Entry 5LL5 (X-ray diffraction, 1.42 A resolution); this record covers chains A and B.

Chain A (and B):
Name: Carbonic anhydrase 12
Source organism: Homo sapiens
Notes: EC 4.2.1.1; fragment: human carbonic anhydrase XII; chain B of this document is another copy of the same molecule, construct and numbering; everything in this record applies to it too
Reference sequence: O43570 (CAH12_HUMAN); residues 2-263 here correspond to UniProt positions 30-291 (UniProt number = residue number + 28)
Amino-acid sequence (263 residues; row label = number of the first residue in the row):
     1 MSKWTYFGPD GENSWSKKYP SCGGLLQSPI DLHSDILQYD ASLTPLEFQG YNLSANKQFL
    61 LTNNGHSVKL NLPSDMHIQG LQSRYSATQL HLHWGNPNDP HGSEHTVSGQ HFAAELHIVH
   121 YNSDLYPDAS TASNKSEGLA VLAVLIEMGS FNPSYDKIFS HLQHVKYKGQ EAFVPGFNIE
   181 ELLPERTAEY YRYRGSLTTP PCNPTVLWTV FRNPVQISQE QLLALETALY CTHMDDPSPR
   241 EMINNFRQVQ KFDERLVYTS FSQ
Not modelled in the structure: 1-2
Disulfide bonds: Cys22-Cys202
Differences from the reference sequence: initiating methionine (1)
Ion coordination: Zn2+: His91, His93, His117 (together with 6YH)
Ligand contacts: 6YH (4-[2-(benzimidazol-1-yl)ethanoyl]benzenesulfonamide): Gln89, His91, His93, Glu104, His117, Val119, Ser130, Ser133, Val141, Ser196, Leu197, Thr198, Thr199, Pro200, Pro201, Trp208
UniProt features mapped onto this chain:
  - active site: His66 (Proton donor/acceptor)
  - binding site (Zn(2+)): His91, His93, His117
  - binding site (substrate): Thr198, Thr199
  - glycosylation (N-linked (GlcNAc...) asparagine): Asn52, Asn134

How chain A and chain B interact:
Pairs across the interface - 46 pairs, chain A then chain B:
  Phe7(A) with Leu25(B), hydrophobic; Asp253(B)
  Gly8(A) with Gly23(B); Leu25(B)
  Pro9(A) with Gly23(B)
  Glu12(A) with Lys251(B), salt bridge
  Asn13(A) with Asn13(B); Ser16(B), hydrogen bond (backbone-side chain); Cys22(B), hydrogen bond (side chain-backbone); Arg247(B); Gln250(B), hydrogen bond
  Ser14(A) with Ser16(B); Gly23(B)
  Ser16(A) with Asn13(B), hydrogen bond (side chain-backbone); Ser14(B); Lys17(B)
  Lys17(A) with Ser16(B)
  Cys22(A) with Asn13(B), hydrogen bond (backbone-side chain)
  Gly23(A) with Asn13(B)
  Asn98(A) with Asp35(B)
  Asp99(A) with His33(B), salt bridge; Asp35(B); Ile36(B)
  Pro100(A) with Asp35(B)
  His101(A) with Asp35(B), salt bridge
  Ser108(A) with Gln110(B), hydrogen bond (backbone-side chain)
  Gly109(A) with Gly109(B); Gln110(B)
  Gln110(A) with Ser108(B); Gln110(B), hydrogen bond
  Asn244(A) with Lys251(B)
  Phe246(A) with Lys251(B), hydrogen bond (backbone-side chain)
  Arg247(A) with Asn13(B); Lys251(B)
  Gln248(A) with Val249(B), hydrogen bond (side chain-backbone); Gln250(B); Lys251(B), hydrogen bond
  Val249(A) with Gln248(B), hydrogen bond (backbone-side chain)
  Gln250(A) with Asn13(B), hydrogen bond; Gln248(B)
  Lys251(A) with Glu12(B), salt bridge; Phe246(B), hydrogen bond (side chain-backbone); Arg247(B); Gln248(B), hydrogen bond
  Asp253(A) with Asn96(B); Asn244(B)
Also at the interface, not in a pair above, chain A (27 interface residues in all): Tyr6, Asp35
Also at the interface, not in a pair above, chain B (26 interface residues in all): Tyr6, Gly8, His101

Summary:
27 residues of chain A face 26 of chain B across their interface; the contacts include 14 hydrogen bonds and 4
salt bridges. Polar contacts include Glu12(A)-Lys251(B), Asp99(A)-His33(B) and His101(A)-Asp35(B). Ligands of
chain A: compound 6YH.
Chain A and chain B are both Carbonic anhydrase 12 (Homo sapiens); the structure, Crystal structure of human
carbonic anhydrase isozyme XII with 4-(1H-benzimidazol-1-ylacetyl)benzenesulfonamide, was determined by X-ray
diffraction, deposited together with 5LL4, 5LL9 and 5LLA.
